Entry 4B0D (X-ray diffraction, 1.10 A resolution); this record covers chain A.

# Chain A
Name: Lysozyme C
From: Gallus gallus
Notes: EC 3.2.1.17
UniProtKB: P00698 (LYSC_CHICK); residues 1-129 here correspond to UniProt positions 19-147 (UniProt number = residue number + 18)
Sequence (129 residues; numbered 1 to 129; the number before each row is that of its first residue):
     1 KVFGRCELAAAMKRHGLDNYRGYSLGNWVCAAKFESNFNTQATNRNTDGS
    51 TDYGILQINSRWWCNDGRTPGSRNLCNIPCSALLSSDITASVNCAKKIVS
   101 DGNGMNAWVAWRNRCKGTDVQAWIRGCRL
Disulfides: C6-C127, C30-C115, C64-C80, C76-C94
Swiss-Prot annotation at these positions:
  - active site: E35, D52
  - binding site (substrate): D101

# Summary
UniProt lists active-site residues E35 and D52 and substrate-binding residue D101.
Chain A is Lysozyme C (Gallus gallus); the structure, Crystal structure of hen egg white lysozyme from an auto
harvested crystal, was determined by X-ray diffraction (same publication as 4AXR, 4AXT and 4AXU).
